PDB entry 7D0A | electron microscopy, 4.00 A resolution | chains G and H of the 12 polymer chains in the assembly

# Chain G (and H)
Molecule: MCE family protein
Source organism: Acinetobacter baumannii
Notes: chain H of this document is another copy of the same molecule, construct and numbering; everything in this record applies to it too
Reference sequence: V5V921 (V5V921_ACIBA); residue numbers follow UniProt; this construct covers 1-226
Chain sequence (226 residues; numbered 1 to 226; the number before each row is that of its first residue):
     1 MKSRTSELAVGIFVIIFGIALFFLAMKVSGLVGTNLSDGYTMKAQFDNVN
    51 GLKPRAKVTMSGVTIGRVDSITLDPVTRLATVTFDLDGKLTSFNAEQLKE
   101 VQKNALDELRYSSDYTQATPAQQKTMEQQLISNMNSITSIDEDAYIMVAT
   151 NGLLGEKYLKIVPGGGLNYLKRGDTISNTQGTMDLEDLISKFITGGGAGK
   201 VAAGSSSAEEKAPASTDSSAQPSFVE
Not modelled in the structure: 1-2, 194-226

# Interface between chain G and chain H
Pairs across the interface (27; chain G residue first):
  D47(G) - S61(H)
  N48(G) - S61(H)  hydrogen bond (backbone-backbone)
  N48(G) - K160(H)
  V49(G) - S61(H)  hydrogen bond (backbone-backbone)
  V49(G) - G62(H)
  N50(G) - N151(H)
  N50(G) - Y158(H)  hydrogen bond
  L73(G) - V63(H)  hydrophobic
  P75(G) - L90(H)
  P75(G) - Q97(H)
  P75(G) - S139(H)
  V76(G) - Q97(H)  hydrogen bond (backbone-side chain)
  V76(G) - E100(H)
  R78(G) - S61(H)
  R78(G) - S139(H)
  R78(G) - D141(H)  salt bridge
  R78(G) - P163(H)
  R78(G) - G164(H)
  L153(G) - L153(H)
  D184(G) - T150(H)
  D184(G) - G152(H)
  L185(G) - G152(H)
  L185(G) - L153(H)
  E186(G) - V148(H)
  E186(G) - A149(H)
  E186(G) - T150(H)  hydrogen bond
  I189(G) - L188(H)  hydrophobic
Other interface residues (no listed pair), chain G (15 interface residues in all): I71, D74
Other interface residues (no listed pair), chain H (25 interface residues in all): K57, M60, F93, V101, T182, M183

# Summary
15 residues of chain G face 25 of chain H across their interface; the contacts include 5 hydrogen bonds and 1
salt bridge. Polar pairs include R78(G)-D141(H), N50(G)-Y158(H) and V76(G)-Q97(H).
Both chains are MCE family protein (Acinetobacter baumannii). Entry 7D0A (Acinetobacter MlaFEDB complex in
ADP-vanadate trapped Vclose conformation) was determined by electron microscopy, deposited together with 7D06,
7D08 and 7D09.
